PDB entry 4P1N | X-ray diffraction, 2.20 A resolution | chains A and C of the 4 polymer chains in the assembly

== Chain A ==
Protein: Atg1 tMIT
Organism: Kluyveromyces marxianus
Amino-acid sequence (275 residues; each row starts with the number of its first residue):
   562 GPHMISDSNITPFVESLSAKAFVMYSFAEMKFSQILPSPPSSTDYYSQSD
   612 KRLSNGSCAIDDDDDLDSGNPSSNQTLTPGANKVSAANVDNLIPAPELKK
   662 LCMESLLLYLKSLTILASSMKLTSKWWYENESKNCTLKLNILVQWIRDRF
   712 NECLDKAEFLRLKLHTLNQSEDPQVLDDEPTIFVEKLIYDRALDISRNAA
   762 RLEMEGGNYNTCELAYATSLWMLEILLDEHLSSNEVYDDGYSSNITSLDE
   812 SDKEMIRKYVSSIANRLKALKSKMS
Unresolved in the structure: 562-566, 598-651, 740, 768, 794-809, 829-836

== Chain C ==
Protein: Atg13 MIM
Organism: Kluyveromyces marxianus
Amino-acid sequence (61 residues; numbered 440 to 500; the number before each row is that of its first residue):
   440 ETPPEDLLEFVKLLEDKKELNMKPSTILPQQDISSSLIKFQSMKPNNDTL
   490 SDNLSMSMSID
Unresolved in the structure: 440-445, 463-470

== How chain A and chain C interact ==
Contacting residue pairs (60; chain A residue first):
  Met664(A) with Ile472(C), hydrophobic
  Leu671(A) with Ile472(C), hydrophobic; Leu476(C), hydrophobic; Phe479(C), hydrophobic
  Leu674(A) with Phe479(C)
  Thr675(A) with Phe479(C)
  Ala678(A) with Met482(C), hydrophobic
  Met681(A) with Asn486(C); Leu489(C), hydrophobic
  Thr684(A) with Leu493(C)
  Ser685(A) with Leu489(C)
  Trp688(A) with Asn492(C); Leu493(C)
  Lys694(A) with Ser496(C)
  Cys696(A) with Leu493(C), hydrophobic; Ser496(C); Met497(C)
  Thr697(A) with Met497(C)
  Leu698(A) with Met497(C)
  Asn701(A) with Leu493(C); Ser494(C), hydrogen bond (side chain-backbone); Met497(C), hydrogen bond
  Val704(A) with Leu493(C), hydrophobic
  Gln705(A) with Ser490(C); Ser494(C)
  Arg708(A) with Asp487(C); Ser490(C), hydrogen bond
  Phe711(A) with Phe479(C); Met482(C), hydrophobic; Asn486(C)
  Asn712(A) with Lys483(C)
  Leu715(A) with Leu476(C), hydrophobic; Gln480(C)
  Ala718(A) with Leu476(C), hydrophobic
  Glu719(A) with Gln480(C), hydrogen bond
  Arg722(A) with Ser473(C), hydrogen bond; Leu476(C)
  Phe744(A) with Met461(C), hydrophobic
  Glu746(A) with Leu459(C); Met461(C)
  Tyr750(A) with Lys456(C); Lys457(C), hydrogen bond (side chain-backbone); Leu459(C), hydrophobic
  Leu754(A) with Lys456(C)
  Ser757(A) with Phe449(C)
  Ala761(A) with Leu446(C); Phe449(C), hydrophobic; Val450(C), hydrophobic
  Glu764(A) with Leu446(C)
  Met765(A) with Leu446(C), hydrophobic
  Tyr777(A) with Phe449(C), hydrophobic
  Asp813(A) with Leu459(C); Asn460(C), hydrogen bond (side chain-backbone)
  Met816(A) with Lys457(C)
  Tyr820(A) with Leu452(C); Lys456(C)
  Ser823(A) with Phe449(C)
  Ile824(A) with Phe449(C)
  Arg827(A) with Leu446(C); Phe449(C)
Also at the interface, not in a pair above, chain A (45 interface residues in all): Leu667, Leu668, Trp687, Lys747, Asp751, Arg758, Ile817
Also at the interface, not in a pair above, chain C (27 interface residues in all): Leu453, Glu458

== Overview ==
45 residues of chain A face 27 of chain C across their interface, with 7 hydrogen bonds. Polar pairs include
Asn701(A)-Ser494(C), Asn701(A)-Met497(C) and Arg708(A)-Ser490(C).
Here chain A is Atg1 tMIT and chain C is Atg13 MIM, both from Kluyveromyces marxianus. Entry 4P1N (Crystal
structure of Atg1-Atg13 complex) was determined by X-ray diffraction together with 4P1W from the same study.
